Entry 3OBA (X-ray diffraction, 2.75 A resolution); this record covers chains D and B of the 4 polymer chains in the assembly.

== Chain D (and B) ==
Molecule: Beta-galactosidase
Source organism: Kluyveromyces lactis
Notes: EC 3.2.1.23; chain B of this document is another copy of the same molecule, construct and numbering; everything in this record applies to it too
UniProtKB: P00723 (BGAL_KLULA); residues 2-1025 here = UniProt positions 2-1025
Amino-acid sequence (1032 residues; numbered -6 to 1025; the number before each row is that of its first residue; numbers below 1 keep their minus sign (Asp-6 is residue -6)):
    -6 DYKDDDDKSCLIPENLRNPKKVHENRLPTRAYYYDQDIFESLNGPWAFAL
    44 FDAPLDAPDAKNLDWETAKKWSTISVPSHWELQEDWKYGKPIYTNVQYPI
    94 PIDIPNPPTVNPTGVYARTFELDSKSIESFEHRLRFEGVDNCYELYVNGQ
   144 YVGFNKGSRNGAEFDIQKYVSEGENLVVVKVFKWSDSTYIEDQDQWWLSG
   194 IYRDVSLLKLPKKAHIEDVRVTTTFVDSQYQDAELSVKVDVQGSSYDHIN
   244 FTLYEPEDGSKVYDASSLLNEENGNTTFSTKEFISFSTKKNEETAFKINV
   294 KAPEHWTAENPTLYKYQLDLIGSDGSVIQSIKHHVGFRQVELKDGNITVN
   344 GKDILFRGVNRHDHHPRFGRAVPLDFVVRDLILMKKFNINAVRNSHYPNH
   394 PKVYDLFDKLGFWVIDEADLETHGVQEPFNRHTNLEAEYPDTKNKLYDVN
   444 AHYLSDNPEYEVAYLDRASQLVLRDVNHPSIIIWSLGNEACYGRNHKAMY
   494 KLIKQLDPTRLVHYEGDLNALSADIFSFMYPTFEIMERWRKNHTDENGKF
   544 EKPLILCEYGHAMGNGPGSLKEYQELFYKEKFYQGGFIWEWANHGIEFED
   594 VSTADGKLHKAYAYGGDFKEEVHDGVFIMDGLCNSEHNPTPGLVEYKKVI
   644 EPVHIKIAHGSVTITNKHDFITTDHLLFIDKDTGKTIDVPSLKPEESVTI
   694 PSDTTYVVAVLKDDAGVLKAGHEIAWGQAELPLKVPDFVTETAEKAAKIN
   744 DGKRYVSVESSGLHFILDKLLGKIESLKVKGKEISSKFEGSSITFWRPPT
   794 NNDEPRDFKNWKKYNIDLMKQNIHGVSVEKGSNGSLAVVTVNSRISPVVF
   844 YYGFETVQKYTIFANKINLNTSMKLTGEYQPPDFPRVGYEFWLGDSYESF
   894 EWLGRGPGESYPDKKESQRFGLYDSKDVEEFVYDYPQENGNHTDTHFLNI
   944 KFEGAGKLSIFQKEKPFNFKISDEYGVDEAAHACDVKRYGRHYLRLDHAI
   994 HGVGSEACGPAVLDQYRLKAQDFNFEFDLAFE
Disordered / not traced: -6 to 1
Differences from the reference sequence: expression tag (-6 to 1)
Bound ions: manganese (III) ion: Asp593, His975, Asp978
Swiss-Prot annotation at these positions:
  - active site: Glu482 (Proton donor), Glu551 (Nucleophile)

== Chain D / chain B interface ==
Pairs across the interface (108):
  Ser2(D) - His817(B)
  Cys3(D) - His817(B)  hydrogen bond (backbone-backbone)
  Leu4(D) - Lys762(B)
  Leu4(D) - Ile816(B)  hydrophobic
  Leu4(D) - His817(B)  hydrogen bond (backbone-backbone)
  Leu4(D) - Gly818(B)
  Leu4(D) - Val819(B)
  Asp45(D) - Arg747(B)  salt bridge
  Ala46(D) - Leu763(B)  hydrophobic
  Leu48(D) - Lys746(B)  hydrogen bond (backbone-side chain)
  Leu48(D) - Leu763(B)  hydrophobic
  Asp49(D) - Arg747(B)  salt bridge
  Gln90(D) - Val842(B)
  Tyr91(D) - Val842(B)  hydrogen bond (backbone-backbone)
  Pro92(D) - Val841(B)
  Ile93(D) - Val841(B)
  Ile93(D) - Val842(B)  hydrogen bond (backbone-backbone)
  Pro94(D) - Asn815(B)
  Pro94(D) - Ser839(B)
  Pro94(D) - Pro840(B)
  Pro94(D) - Val841(B)
  Pro94(D) - Phe843(B)
  Ile95(D) - Val842(B)
  Ile95(D) - Phe843(B)  hydrogen bond (backbone-backbone)
  Ile95(D) - Tyr844(B)
  Asp96(D) - His817(B)
  Asp96(D) - Arg837(B)
  Pro101(D) - Asn815(B)
  Thr102(D) - Asn815(B)  hydrogen bond (backbone-side chain)
  Thr102(D) - Ile816(B)  hydrogen bond (side chain-backbone)
  Val103(D) - Leu764(B)  hydrophobic
  Val418(D) - Tyr844(B)  hydrogen bond (backbone-side chain)
  Glu420(D) - Val842(B)
  Pro421(D) - Val842(B)
  Pro421(D) - Phe843(B)  hydrophobic
  Pro421(D) - Tyr844(B)  hydrophobic
  Pro421(D) - Tyr872(B)  hydrophobic
  Phe422(D) - Tyr872(B)
  Arg424(D) - Lys806(B)  hydrogen bond (side chain-backbone)
  Arg424(D) - Asn808(B)
  Arg424(D) - Phe843(B)
  His425(D) - Tyr807(B)
  His425(D) - Tyr872(B)
  His425(D) - Gln873(B)
  Asn427(D) - Lys806(B)
  Val442(D) - Tyr872(B)
  Asn443(D) - Tyr872(B)  hydrogen bond
  Tyr446(D) - Tyr844(B)
  Tyr446(D) - Glu871(B)  hydrogen bond
  Glu614(D) - Leu811(B)
  Glu614(D) - Lys813(B)  salt bridge
  Val615(D) - Asn808(B)
  Val615(D) - Leu811(B)  hydrophobic
  Lys746(D) - Leu48(B)  hydrogen bond (side chain-backbone)
  Arg747(D) - Asp45(B)  salt bridge
  Arg747(D) - Asp49(B)  salt bridge
  Lys762(D) - Leu4(B)
  Leu763(D) - Ala46(B)  hydrophobic
  Leu763(D) - Leu48(B)  hydrophobic
  Leu763(D) - Thr102(B)
  Leu764(D) - Val103(B)  hydrophobic
  Lys806(D) - Arg424(B)  hydrogen bond (backbone-side chain)
  Lys806(D) - Asn427(B)
  Tyr807(D) - His425(B)
  Asn808(D) - Arg424(B)  hydrogen bond
  Asn808(D) - Val615(B)
  Leu811(D) - Glu614(B)
  Leu811(D) - Val615(B)  hydrophobic
  Lys813(D) - Glu614(B)  salt bridge
  Asn815(D) - Pro94(B)
  Asn815(D) - Pro101(B)
  Asn815(D) - Thr102(B)  hydrogen bond (side chain-backbone)
  Ile816(D) - Leu4(B)  hydrophobic
  Ile816(D) - Thr102(B)  hydrogen bond (backbone-side chain)
  His817(D) - Ser2(B)
  His817(D) - Cys3(B)  hydrogen bond (backbone-backbone)
  His817(D) - Leu4(B)  hydrogen bond (backbone-backbone)
  His817(D) - Asp96(B)  salt bridge
  Gly818(D) - Leu4(B)
  Val819(D) - Leu4(B)
  Arg837(D) - Asp96(B)
  Ser839(D) - Pro94(B)
  Pro840(D) - Pro94(B)
  Val841(D) - Pro92(B)
  Val841(D) - Ile93(B)
  Val841(D) - Pro94(B)
  Val841(D) - Val615(B)  hydrophobic
  Val842(D) - Gln90(B)
  Val842(D) - Tyr91(B)  hydrogen bond (backbone-backbone)
  Val842(D) - Ile93(B)  hydrogen bond (backbone-backbone)
  Val842(D) - Ile95(B)
  Val842(D) - Glu420(B)
  Val842(D) - Pro421(B)
  Phe843(D) - Pro94(B)
  Phe843(D) - Ile95(B)  hydrogen bond (backbone-backbone)
  Phe843(D) - Pro421(B)  hydrophobic
  Phe843(D) - Arg424(B)
  Tyr844(D) - Ile95(B)
  Tyr844(D) - Val418(B)  hydrogen bond (side chain-backbone)
  Tyr844(D) - Pro421(B)  hydrophobic
  Tyr844(D) - Tyr446(B)
  Glu871(D) - Tyr446(B)  hydrogen bond
  Tyr872(D) - Pro421(B)  hydrophobic
  Tyr872(D) - Phe422(B)
  Tyr872(D) - His425(B)
  Tyr872(D) - Val442(B)
  Tyr872(D) - Asn443(B)  hydrogen bond
  Gln873(D) - His425(B)  hydrogen bond (backbone-side chain)
Interface residues without a listed pair, chain D (57 interface residues in all): Ile5, Asn99, His445
Interface residues without a listed pair, chain B (57 interface residues in all): Ile5, Asn99, His445

== In short ==
The chain D/chain B interface involves 57 residues from each chain; the contacts include 26 hydrogen bonds and
7 salt bridges. Polar pairs include Asp45(D)-Arg747(B), Asp49(D)-Arg747(B) and Glu614(D)-Lys813(B). From
UniProt: active-site residues Glu482(D) and Glu551(D) on chain D.
Both chains are Beta-galactosidase (Kluyveromyces lactis). Entry 3OBA (Structure of the beta-galactosidase
from Kluyveromyces lactis) was determined by X-ray diffraction, deposited together with 3OB8.
